Entry 4JJX (X-ray diffraction, 2.83 A resolution); this record covers chains A and C of the 3 polymer chains in the assembly.

Chain A (and C):
Name: Spermidine n1-acetyltransferase
Source organism: Vibrio cholerae O1 biovar El Tor
Notes: chain C of this document is another copy of the same molecule, construct and numbering; everything in this record applies to it too
Reference sequence: Q9KL03 (Q9KL03_VIBCH); residues 1-173 here = UniProt positions 1-173
Amino-acid sequence (176 residues; row label = number of the first residue in the row; numbers below 1 keep their minus sign (Ser-2 is residue -2)):
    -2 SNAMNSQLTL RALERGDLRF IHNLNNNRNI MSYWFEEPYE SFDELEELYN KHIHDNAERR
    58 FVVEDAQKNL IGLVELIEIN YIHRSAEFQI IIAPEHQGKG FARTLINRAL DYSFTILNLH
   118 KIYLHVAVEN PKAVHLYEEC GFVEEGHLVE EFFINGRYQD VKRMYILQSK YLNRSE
Disordered / not traced: -2 to -1, 172-173 (chain C: -2 to 1, 171-173)
Sequence notes: expression tag (-2 to 0)
Curated features (UniProtKB/Swiss-Prot):
  - active site: Tyr134 (Proton donor)
  - binding site (spermine): Met28, Glu33, Glu41, His49 to Asp52, Glu84 to Gln86
  - binding site (Mg(2+)): Glu33, Glu75
  - binding site (spermidine): Glu33, Glu41
  - binding site (acetyl-CoA): Ile87 to Ile89, Gln94 to Arg100, Asn127 to Glu136
  - site: Glu84 (Could be important for selectivity toward long polyamines)
From the paper describing this entry:
  - catalytic residues: Tyr134 (citing earlier work)
  - specificity-determining residues: Glu33, Glu75, Glu84 (proposed by the authors, not directly observed)

Chain A / chain C interface:
Residue-residue contacts - 4 pairs, chain A then chain C:
  Arg81(A) - Arg81(C)
  Ile113(A) - Ile79(C)
  Asn115(A) - Ile79(C)  hydrogen bond (side chain-backbone)
  Asn115(A) - Arg81(C)
Also at the interface, not in a pair above, chain A (5 interface residues in all): Tyr78, Leu114
Also at the interface, not in a pair above, chain C (4 interface residues in all): Tyr78, Asn115

In short:
5 residues of chain A face 4 of chain C across their interface; the contacts include 1 hydrogen bond. The
hydrogen-bonded pair is Asn115(A)-Ile79(C). The paper reports the catalytic residue Tyr134(A); specificity
determinants Glu33(A), Glu75(A) and Glu84(A).
Both chains are Spermidine n1-acetyltransferase (Vibrio cholerae O1 biovar El Tor). Entry 4JJX (Dodecameric
structure of spermidine N-acetyltransferase SpeG from Vibrio cholerae O1 biovar eltor) was determined by X-ray
diffraction (same publication as 4R57, 4R87, 4NCZ, 4MI4 and 4MHD).
